PDB entry 3C8K | X-ray diffraction, 2.90 A resolution | chains A and P of the 4 polymer chains in the assembly

== Chain A ==
Protein: H-2 class I histocompatibility antigen, K-B alpha chain
Organism: Mus musculus
Notes: engineered mutation(s): S171G, E193G, R223K
UniProt: P01901 (HA1B_MOUSE); residues 1-274 here correspond to UniProt positions 22-295 (UniProt number = residue number + 21)
Chain sequence (274 residues; row label = number of the first residue in the row):
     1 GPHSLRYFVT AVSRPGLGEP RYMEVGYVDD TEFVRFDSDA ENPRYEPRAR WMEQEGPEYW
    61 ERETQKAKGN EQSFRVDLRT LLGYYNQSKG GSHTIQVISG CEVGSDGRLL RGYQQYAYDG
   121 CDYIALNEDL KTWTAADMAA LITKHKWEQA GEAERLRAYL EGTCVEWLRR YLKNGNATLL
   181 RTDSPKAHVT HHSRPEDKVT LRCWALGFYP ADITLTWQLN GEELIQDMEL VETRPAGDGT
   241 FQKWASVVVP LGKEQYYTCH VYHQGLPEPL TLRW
Disulfides: Cys101-Cys164, Cys203-Cys259
UniProt features mapped onto this chain:
  - glycosylation (N-linked (GlcNAc...) asparagine): Asn86, Asn176

== Chain P ==
Protein: Ovalbumin peptide
Chain sequence (8 residues; row label = number of the first residue in the row):
     1 SIINFEKL

== Interface between chain A and chain P ==
Contacting residue pairs (48):
  Tyr7(A) with Ser1(P), hydrogen bond (side chain-backbone); Ile2(P)
  Val9(A) with Ile2(P), hydrophobic; Phe5(P), hydrophobic
  Tyr22(A) with Phe5(P)
  Glu24(A) with Ile2(P)
  Tyr45(A) with Ile2(P)
  Arg62(A) with Ser1(P)
  Glu63(A) with Ser1(P), hydrogen bond; Ile2(P)
  Lys66(A) with Ser1(P), hydrogen bond; Ile2(P), hydrogen bond (side chain-backbone); Ile3(P); Asn4(P)
  Asn70(A) with Ile2(P); Ile3(P), hydrogen bond (side chain-backbone); Asn4(P); Phe5(P), hydrogen bond (side chain-backbone)
  Ser73(A) with Phe5(P); Lys7(P)
  Phe74(A) with Phe5(P), hydrophobic
  Val76(A) with Lys7(P)
  Asp77(A) with Lys7(P); Leu8(P), hydrogen bond (side chain-backbone)
  Thr80(A) with Leu8(P)
  Leu81(A) with Leu8(P), hydrophobic
  Tyr84(A) with Leu8(P), hydrogen bond (side chain-backbone)
  Val97(A) with Phe5(P), hydrophobic
  Ser99(A) with Ile3(P)
  Gln114(A) with Phe5(P)
  Tyr116(A) with Phe5(P); Leu8(P), hydrophobic
  Tyr123(A) with Leu8(P), hydrophobic
  Thr143(A) with Leu8(P), hydrogen bond (side chain-backbone)
  Lys146(A) with Lys7(P); Leu8(P), hydrogen bond (side chain-backbone)
  Trp147(A) with Glu6(P); Lys7(P), hydrogen bond (side chain-backbone); Leu8(P), hydrophobic
  Glu152(A) with Glu6(P)
  Arg155(A) with Ile3(P); Asn4(P), hydrogen bond (side chain-backbone)
  Leu156(A) with Ile3(P), hydrophobic
  Tyr159(A) with Ser1(P), hydrogen bond (side chain-backbone); Ile2(P); Ile3(P), hydrogen bond (side chain-backbone)
  Trp167(A) with Ser1(P)
  Tyr171(A) with Ser1(P), hydrogen bond (side chain-backbone)
Other interface residues (no listed pair), chain A (33 interface residues in all): Leu5, Ile95, Ala150

== Summary ==
33 residues of chain A face 8 of chain P across their interface; the contacts include 15 hydrogen bonds. Polar
contacts include Tyr7(A)-Ser1(P), Glu63(A)-Ser1(P) and Lys66(A)-Ser1(P).
Chain A is H-2 class I histocompatibility antigen, K-B alpha chain (Mus musculus) and chain P is Ovalbumin
peptide; the structure, The crystal structure of Ly49C bound to H-2Kb, was determined by X-ray diffraction,
deposited together with 3C8J and 3CAD.
